Entry 3DVA (X-ray diffraction, 2.35 A resolution); this record covers chains D and I of the 5 polymer chains in the assembly.

Chain D:
Name: Pyruvate dehydrogenase E1 component subunit beta
From: Bacillus stearothermophilus
Notes: EC 1.2.4.1
Reference sequence: P21874 (ODPB_BACST); residues 0-324 here correspond to UniProt positions 1-325 (UniProt number = residue number + 1)
Amino-acid sequence (325 residues; row label = number of the first residue in the row; numbering starts at 0):
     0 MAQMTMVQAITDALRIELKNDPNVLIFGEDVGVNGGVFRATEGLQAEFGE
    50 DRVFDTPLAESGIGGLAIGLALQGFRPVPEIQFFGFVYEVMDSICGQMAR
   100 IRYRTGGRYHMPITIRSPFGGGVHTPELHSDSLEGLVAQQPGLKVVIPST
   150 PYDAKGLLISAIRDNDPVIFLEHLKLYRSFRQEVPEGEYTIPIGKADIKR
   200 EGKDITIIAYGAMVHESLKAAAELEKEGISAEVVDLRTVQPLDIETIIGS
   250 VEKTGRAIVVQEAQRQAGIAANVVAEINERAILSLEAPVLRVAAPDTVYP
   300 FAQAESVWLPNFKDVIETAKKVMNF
Not modelled in the structure: 0
UniProt features mapped onto this chain:
  - binding site (thiamine diphosphate): Glu59
Ion coordination: K+: Ile112, Ala160, Asp163, Asp165
Residues lining bound ligands: 3-deaza-thdp (TPW; 2-{4-[(4-amino-2-methylpyrimidin-5-yl)methyl]-3-methylthiophen-2-yl}ethyl trihydrogen diphosphate): Glu28, Asp29, Leu57, Glu59, Gln81, Phe85, Glu88
What the authors report for this chain:
  - catalytic residues: Glu59, His128 (proposed by the authors, not directly observed)
  - mutagenesis - H128N, H128Q: unchanged binding to Dihydrolipoyllysine-residue acetyltransferase component of pyruvate dehydrogenase complex (chain I)
  - mutagenesis - H128Q: unchanged catalytic activity (DCPIP assay)
  - mutagenesis - H128N: decreased catalytic activity (DCPIP assay)
  - mutagenesis - H128N (less than 5%), H128Q (less than 5%): decreased catalytic activity (PDH complex activity)
  - mutagenesis - H128Q: unchanged catalytic activity on DCPIP
  - mutagenesis - H128N: decreased catalytic activity on DCPIP

Chain I:
Name: Dihydrolipoyllysine-residue acetyltransferase component of pyruvate dehydrogenase complex
From: Bacillus stearothermophilus
Notes: EC 2.3.1.12
Reference sequence: P11961 (ODP2_BACST); residues 1-428 here = UniProt positions 1-428
Amino-acid sequence (428 residues; row label = number of the first residue in the row):
     1 MAFEFKLPDIGEGIHEGEIVKWFVKPGDEVNEDDVLCEVQNDKAVVEIPS
    51 PVKGKVLEILVPEGTVATVGQTLITLDAPGYENMTFKGQEQEEAKKEEKT
   101 ETVSKEEKVDAVAPNAPAAEAEAGPNRRVIAMPSVRKYAREKGVDIRLVQ
   151 GTGKNGRVLKEDIDAFLAGGAKPAPAAAEEKAAPAAAKPATTEGEFPETR
   201 EKMSGIRRAIAKAMVHSKHTAPHVTLMDEADVTKLVAHRKKFKAIAAEKG
   251 IKLTFLPYVVKALVSALREYPVLNTSIDDETEEIIQKHYYNIGIAADTDR
   301 GLLVPVIKHADRKPIFALAQEINELAEKARDGKLTPGEMKGASCTITNIG
   351 SAGGQWFTPVINHPEVAILGIGRIAEKPIVRDGEIVAAPMLALSLSFDHR
   401 MIDGATAQKALNHIKRLLSDPELLLMEA
Not modelled in the structure: 1-127, 170-428
UniProt features mapped onto this chain:
  - active site: His399
  - modified residue: Lys43 (N6-lipoyllysine)

Interface between chain D and chain I:
Residue-residue contacts - 13 pairs, chain D then chain I:
  Glu251(D) - Arg128(I)
  Arg255(D) - Arg140(I)
  Ile281(D) - Met132(I)  hydrophobic
  Ile281(D) - Pro133(I)
  Leu282(D) - Ile130(I)
  Leu282(D) - Ala131(I)
  Leu282(D) - Arg136(I)  hydrogen bond (backbone-side chain)
  Ser283(D) - Arg136(I)
  Leu284(D) - Pro133(I)
  Leu284(D) - Arg136(I)
  Glu285(D) - Arg136(I)  salt bridge
  Glu285(D) - Arg140(I)  salt bridge
  Phe324(D) - Lys137(I)
Other interface residues (no listed pair), chain D (9 interface residues in all): Lys252
Other interface residues (no listed pair), chain I (9 interface residues in all): Val129

Summary:
Chain D and chain I each contribute 9 residues to their interface; the contacts include 1 hydrogen bond and 2
salt bridges. Among the polar pairs are Glu285(D)-Arg136(I), Glu285(D)-Arg140(I) and Leu282(D)-Arg136(I).
Bound to chain D: 3-deaza-thdp. The paper reports catalytic residues Glu59(D) and His128(D); H128N and H128Q
of chain D reduce catalytic activity (PDH complex activity).
Chain D is Pyruvate dehydrogenase E1 component subunit beta and chain I is Dihydrolipoyllysine-residue
acetyltransferase component of pyruvate dehydrogenase complex, both from Bacillus stearothermophilus; the
structure, Snapshots of catalysis in the E1 subunit of the pyruvate dehydrogenase multi-enzyme complex, was
determined by X-ray diffraction together with 3DV0 and 3DUF from the same study.
